PDB entry 8Y3R | electron microscopy, 3.48 A resolution | chains A and L of the 9 polymer chains in the assembly

Chain A:
Molecule: B646L
From: African swine fever virus
Reference sequence: Q5IZK2 (Q5IZK2_ASF); residue numbers follow UniProt; this construct covers 1-646
Chain sequence (693 residues; each row starts with the number of its first residue; numbers below 1 keep their minus sign (Met-46 is residue -46)):
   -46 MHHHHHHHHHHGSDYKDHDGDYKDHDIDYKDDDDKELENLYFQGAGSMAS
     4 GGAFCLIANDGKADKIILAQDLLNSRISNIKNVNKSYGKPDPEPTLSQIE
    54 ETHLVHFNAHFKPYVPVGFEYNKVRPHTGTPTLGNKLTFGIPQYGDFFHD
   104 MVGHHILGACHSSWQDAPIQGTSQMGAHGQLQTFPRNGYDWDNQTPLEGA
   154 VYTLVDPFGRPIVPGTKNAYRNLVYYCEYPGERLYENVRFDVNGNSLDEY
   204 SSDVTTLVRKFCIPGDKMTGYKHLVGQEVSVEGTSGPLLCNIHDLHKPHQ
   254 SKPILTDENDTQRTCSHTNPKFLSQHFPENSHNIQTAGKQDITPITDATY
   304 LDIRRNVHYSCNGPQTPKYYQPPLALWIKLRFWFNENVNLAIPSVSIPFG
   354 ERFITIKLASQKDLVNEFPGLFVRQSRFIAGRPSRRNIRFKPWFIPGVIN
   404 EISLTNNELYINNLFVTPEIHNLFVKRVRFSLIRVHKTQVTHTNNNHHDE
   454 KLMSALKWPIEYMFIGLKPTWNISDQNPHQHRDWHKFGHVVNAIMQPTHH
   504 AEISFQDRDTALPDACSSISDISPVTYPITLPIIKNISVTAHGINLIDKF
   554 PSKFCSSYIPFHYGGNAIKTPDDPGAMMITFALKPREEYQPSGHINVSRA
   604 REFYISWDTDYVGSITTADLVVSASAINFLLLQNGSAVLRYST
Not modelled in the structure: -46 to 70, 249-303, 420-462, 584-605, 628-646
Sequence notes: initiating methionine (-46); expression tag (-45 to 0)

Chain L:
Molecule: Light chain of H3
From: Sus scrofa
Chain sequence (108 residues; each row starts with the number of its first residue):
     3 TVIHEPAMSLSPGGTDTLTCAFSSGSITNNNYPSWFQQTPRQPPRLLIYN
    53 TNNRPTGVPSRFSGAISGNKAALTITGAQANDEADYFCTLYISIADVIFG
   103 GGTHLTVL
Disulfide bonds: Cys22-Cys90

Chain A / chain L interface:
Residue-residue contacts - 9 pairs, chain A then chain L:
  Gln123(A) - Asn54(L)
  Gln123(A) - Asn55(L)
  Arg139(A) - Tyr51(L)
  Arg139(A) - Asn55(L)
  Arg139(A) - Arg56(L)  hydrogen bond (side chain-backbone)
  Arg139(A) - Thr58(L)  hydrogen bond
  Asn140(A) - Tyr51(L)  hydrogen bond (backbone-side chain)
  Asn140(A) - Asn52(L)  hydrogen bond
  Asn140(A) - Asn55(L)  hydrogen bond (backbone-side chain)
Also at the interface, not in a pair above, chain A (4 interface residues in all): Tyr142
Also at the interface, not in a pair above, chain L (7 interface residues in all): Pro57

Overview:
The interface between chain A and chain L involves 4 residues on one side and 7 on the other, with 5 hydrogen
bonds. Polar pairs include Arg139(A)-Arg56(L), Arg139(A)-Thr58(L) and Asn140(A)-Tyr51(L).
Chain A is B646L (African swine fever virus) and chain L is Light chain of H3 (Sus scrofa); the structure,
ASFV p72 in complex with Fab H3, was determined by electron microscopy, deposited together with 8ZL9, 8Y3O,
8Y3P and 8Y3Q.
